PDB entry 4WN9 | X-ray diffraction, 1.90 A resolution | chains A and D of the 4 polymer chains in the assembly

# Chain A
Molecule: Nitrogenase molybdenum-iron protein alpha chain
Organism: Clostridium pasteurianum
Notes: EC 1.18.6.1
UniProt: P00467 (NIFD_CLOPA); residues 3-520 here = UniProt positions 3-520
Sequence (518 residues; numbered 3 to 520; the number before each row is that of its first residue):
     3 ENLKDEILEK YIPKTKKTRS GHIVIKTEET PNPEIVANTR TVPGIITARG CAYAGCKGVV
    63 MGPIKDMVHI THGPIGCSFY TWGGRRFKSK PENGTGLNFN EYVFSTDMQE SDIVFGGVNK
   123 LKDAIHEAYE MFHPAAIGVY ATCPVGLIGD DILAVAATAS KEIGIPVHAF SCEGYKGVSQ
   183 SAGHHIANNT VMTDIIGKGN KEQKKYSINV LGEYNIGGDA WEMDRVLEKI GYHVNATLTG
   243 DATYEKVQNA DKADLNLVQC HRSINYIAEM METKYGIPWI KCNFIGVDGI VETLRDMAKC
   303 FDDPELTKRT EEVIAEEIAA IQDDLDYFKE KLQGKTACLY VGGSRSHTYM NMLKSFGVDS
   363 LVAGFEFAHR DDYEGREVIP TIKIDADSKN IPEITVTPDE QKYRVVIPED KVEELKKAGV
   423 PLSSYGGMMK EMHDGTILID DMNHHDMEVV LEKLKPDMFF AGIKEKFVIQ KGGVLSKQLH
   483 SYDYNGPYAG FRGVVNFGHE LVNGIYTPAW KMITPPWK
Unresolved in the structure: 3
Covalently attached groups: covalent link Glu30-Phe117
Ion coordination: fe(8)-S(7) cluster Fe: Cys53, Cys79, Cys145 (shared with 4 residues of chain B); Fe ion near Cys262 (its only coordinating residue here)
Ligand contacts:
  - fe(8)-S(7) cluster (CLF): Cys53, Tyr55, Pro76, Ile77, Gly78, Cys79, Tyr82, Thr144, Cys145, Gly176
  - 3-hydroxy-3-carboxy-adipic acid (HCA): Ala56, Gly86, Arg87, Gln182, Gly464, Ile465, Lys466, Gln480, His482
  - ICS (iron-sulfur-molybdenum cluster with interstitial carbon): Val61, Arg87, Gln182, His186, Tyr216, Ile218, Cys262, Ser265, Val343, Gly344, Gly345, Ser346, Arg347, Glu368, Phe369, Leu481, His482
  - xenon (XE), molecule 1: Asp256, Leu257, Cys302, Phe303, Val408, Ile409
  - xenon (XE), molecule 2: Lys479, Tyr490, Phe499, Glu502, Leu503
UniProt features mapped onto this chain:
  - binding site ([8Fe-7S] cluster): Cys53, Cys79, Cys145
  - binding site ([7Fe-Mo-9S-C-homocitryl] cluster): Cys262, His482

# Chain D
Molecule: Nitrogenase molybdenum-iron protein beta chain
Organism: Clostridium pasteurianum
Notes: EC 1.18.6.1
UniProt: P11347 (NIFK_CLOPA); numbering as in UniProt (aligned over 1-458)
Sequence (458 residues; row label = number of the first residue in the row):
     1 MLDATPKEIV ERKALRINPA KTCQPVGAMY AALGIHNCLP HSHGSQGCCS YHRTVLSRHF
    61 KEPAMASTSS FTEGASVFGG GSNIKTAVKN IFSLYNPDII AVHTTCLSET LGDDLPTYIS
   121 QMEDAGSIPE GKLVIHTNTP SYVGSHVTGF ANMVQGIVNY LSENTGAKNG KINVIPGFVG
   181 PADMREIKRL FEAMDIPYIM FPDTSGVLDG PTTGEYKMYP EGGTKIEDLK DTGNSDLTLS
   241 LGSYASDLGA KTLEKKCKVP FKTLRTPIGV SATDEFIMAL SEATGKEVPA SIEEERGQLI
   301 DLMIDAQQYL QGKKVALLGD PDEIIALSKF IIELGAIPKY VVTGTPGMKF QKEIDAMLAE
   361 AGIEGSKVKV EGDFFDVHQW IKNEGVDLLI SNTYGKFIAR EENIPFVRFG FPIMDRYGHY
   421 YNPKVGYKGA IRLVEEITNV ILDKIERECT EEDFEVVR
Ion coordination: fe(8)-S(7) cluster Fe: Cys23, Cys48, Cys106, Ser141 (shared with 3 residues of chain C); Fe ion site 1: Lys61, Glu62 (shared with 2 residues of chain B); Fe ion site 2: Asp301, Asp305 (shared with 2 residues of chain B)
Ligand contacts:
  - fe(8)-S(7) cluster (CLF): Cys23, Pro25, Ser45, Gly47, Cys48, Tyr51, His52, Thr105, Cys106, Ser141
  - proline (PRO): Tyr30, His59, Phe60, Phe178, Val179, Gly180, Asp183, Gly410, Phe411, Lys424
  - xenon (XE): Arg12, Lys13, Ala14, Leu15, Arg16
UniProt features mapped onto this chain:
  - binding site ([8Fe-7S] cluster): Cys23, Cys48, Cys106, Ser141
Reported in the primary citation:
  - binding site for proline: Lys424

# Chain A / chain D interface
Contacting residue pairs - 47 pairs, chain A then chain D:
  Trp84(A) with Val456(D)
  Gly85(A) with Val456(D)
  Arg88(A) with Glu455(D), salt bridge
  Lys90(A) with Glu452(D), hydrogen bond (side chain-backbone); Asp453(D); Phe454(D), hydrogen bond (side chain-backbone); Glu455(D), salt bridge
  Ser91(A) with Glu452(D)
  Trp223(A) with Glu452(D)
  Phe469(A) with Asp305(D)
  Gln472(A) with Ile304(D)
  Lys473(A) with Asp301(D), salt bridge
  Lys479(A) with Gln307(D), hydrogen bond
  Asp485(A) with Gln308(D), hydrogen bond (backbone-side chain)
  Tyr486(A) with Val457(D), hydrophobic; Arg458(D)
  Asn487(A) with Gln308(D)
  Glu502(A) with Gln308(D)
  Asn505(A) with Gln307(D); Gln311(D)
  Gly506(A) with Gln307(D)
  Thr509(A) with Gln307(D), hydrogen bond; Gln311(D)
  Pro510(A) with Gln311(D); Ile332(D); Glu333(D); Gly335(D)
  Ala511(A) with Met303(D), hydrophobic; Ile304(D), hydrophobic
  Trp512(A) with Ile304(D), hydrophobic
  Met514(A) with Arg296(D), hydrogen bond (backbone-side chain); Ile300(D), hydrophobic; Glu333(D)
  Ile515(A) with Arg296(D); Ile300(D), hydrophobic
  Thr516(A) with Arg296(D)
  Pro517(A) with Glu293(D); Arg296(D)
  Pro518(A) with Asp274(D); Met278(D)
  Trp519(A) with Ile277(D), hydrophobic; Met278(D); Val288(D); Glu293(D), hydrogen bond; Arg296(D); Tyr427(D)
  Lys520(A) with Glu293(D), salt bridge
Also at the interface, not in a pair above, chain A (29 interface residues in all): Lys92, Tyr508
Also at the interface, not in a pair above, chain D (28 interface residues in all): Val270, Ile292, Tyr309

# Overview
The interface between chain A and chain D involves 29 residues on one side and 28 on the other; the contacts
include 7 hydrogen bonds and 4 salt bridges. Polar pairs include Arg88(A)-Glu455(D), Lys90(A)-Glu455(D) and
Lys473(A)-Asp301(D). From the paper: a binding site for proline at Lys424(D).
Here chain A is Nitrogenase molybdenum-iron protein alpha chain and chain D is Nitrogenase molybdenum-iron
protein beta chain, both from Clostridium pasteurianum. Entry 4WN9 (Structure of the Nitrogenase MoFe Protein
from Clostridium pasteurianum Pressurized with Xenon) was determined by X-ray diffraction together with 4WNA
from the same study.
